PDB entry 6CDE | electron microscopy, 3.80 A resolution | chains Q and C of the 24 polymer chains in the assembly

== Chain Q ==
Protein: VRC03 Heavy Chain
From: Homo sapiens
Sequence (227 residues; numbered 1 to 210 plus 17 insertion-coded residues; the number before each row is that of its first residue; a row labelled like 76A-76G holds insertion residues (76A, then the next letters in order)):
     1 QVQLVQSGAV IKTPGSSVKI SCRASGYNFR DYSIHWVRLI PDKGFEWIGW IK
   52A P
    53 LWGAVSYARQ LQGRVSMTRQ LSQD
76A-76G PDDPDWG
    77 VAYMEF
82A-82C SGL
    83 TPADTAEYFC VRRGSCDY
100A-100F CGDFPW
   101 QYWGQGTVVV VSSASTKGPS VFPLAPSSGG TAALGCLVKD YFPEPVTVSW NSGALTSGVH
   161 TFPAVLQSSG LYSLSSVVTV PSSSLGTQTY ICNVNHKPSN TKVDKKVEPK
Disordered / not traced: 112-210
Disulfides: Cys22-Cys92, Cys98-Cys100A

== Chain C ==
Protein: Glycoprotein 120
From: Human immunodeficiency virus 1
UniProtKB: Q2N0S5 (Q2N0S5_9HIV1); the construct lacks a stretch of the UniProt sequence and is renumbered around it, so the offset changes along the chain: 31-140 = UniProt 30-139; 149-185 = UniProt 140-176; 187-309 = UniProt 186-308; 312-321 = UniProt 309-318; 2 more segments
Sequence (473 residues; numbered 31 to 505 plus 10 insertion-coded residues; 12 numbers in that range are skipped by the numbering (no residue carries them; nothing is unmodelled there); the number before each row is that of its first residue; a row labelled like 185A-185I holds insertion residues (185A, then the next letters in order)):
    31 AENLWVTVYY GVPVWKDAET TLFCASDAKA YETEKHNVWA THACVPTDPN PQEIHLENVT
    91 EEFNMWKNNM VEQMHTDIIS LWDQSLKPCV KLTPLCVTLQ CTNVTNNITD
   149 DMRGELKNCS FNMTTELRDK KQKVYSLFYR LDVVQIN
185A-185I ENQGNRSNN
   187 SNKEYRLINC NTSACTQACP KVSFEPIPIH YCAPAGFAIL KCKDKKFNGT GPCPSVSTVQ
   247 CTHGIKPVVS TQLLLNGSLA EEEVMIRSEN ITNNAKNILV QFNTPVQINC TRPNNNTRKS
   307 IRI
   312 GPGQAFYATG
  321A D
   322 IIGDIRQAHC NVSKATWNET LGKVVKQLRK HFGNNTIIRF ANSSGGDLEV TTHSFNCGGE
   382 FFYCNTSGLF NSTWISN
   400 TSVQGSNSTG SNDSITLPCR IKQIINMWQR IGQCMYAPPI QGVIRCVSNI TGLILTRDGG
   460 STNSTTETFR PGGGDMRDNW RSELYKYKVV KIEPLGVAPT RCKRRV
Disordered / not traced: 149, 185A-185I, 400-410
Disulfides: Cys54-Cys74, Cys119-Cys205, Cys126-Cys196, Cys131-Cys157, Cys201-Cys433, Cys218-Cys247, Cys228-Cys239, Cys296-Cys331, Cys378-Cys445, Cys385-Cys418
Glycans and other covalent adducts: N-acetylglucosamine (NAG) linked to Asn88, Asn133, Asn156, Asn160, Asn197, Asn234, Asn262, Asn295, Asn301, Asn339, Asn355, Asn363, Asn386, Asn392; glycan linked to Asn137, Asn332, Asn448
Differences from the reference sequence: conflict Cys201 (Ile200 in Q2N0S5), Asn332 (Thr330 in Q2N0S5), Cys433 (Ala430 in Q2N0S5), Cys501 (Ala498 in Q2N0S5)
Reported in the primary citation:
  - post-translational modification sites: Asn88, Asn295, Asn448

== Interface between chain Q and chain C ==
Contacting residue pairs (36; chain Q residue first):
  Arg30(Q) with Gln428(C); Ile430(C)
  Trp47(Q) with Gly458(C)
  Trp50(Q) with Asn280(C)
  Lys52(Q) with Ala281(C), hydrogen bond (side chain-backbone)
  Leu53(Q) with Gln428(C)
  Trp54(Q) with Asp368(C); Glu370(C); Asn425(C); Gln428(C); Gly473(C), hydrogen bond (side chain-backbone)
  Gly55(Q) with Gly366(C); Gly367(C)
  Ala56(Q) with Val371(C), hydrophobic
  Val57(Q) with Ser365(C)
  Ser58(Q) with Asp457(C)
  Tyr59(Q) with Asp457(C)
  Ala60(Q) with Gly459(C)
  Arg61(Q) with Asp457(C), hydrogen bond (side chain-backbone); Gly458(C); Gly459(C); Ser463(C), hydrogen bond (side chain-backbone); Thr465(C), hydrogen bond (side chain-backbone); Glu466(C), salt bridge
  Gln62(Q) with Ser460(C), hydrogen bond; Thr461(C)
  Gln64(Q) with Asp457(C), hydrogen bond; Arg469(C), hydrogen bond
  Arg71(Q) with Asp368(C), salt bridge
  Gln75(Q) with Thr198(C); Ile430(C)
  Pro76A(Q) with Ile430(C), hydrophobic
  Asp100C(Q) with Ala281(C); Lys282(C), salt bridge
  Phe100D(Q) with Asn279(C); Asn280(C)
Also at the interface, not in a pair above, chain Q (25 interface residues in all): Leu73, Ser74, Asp76, Pro76D, Asp99
Also at the interface, not in a pair above, chain C (29 interface residues in all): Lys97, Met426, Trp427, Thr455, Thr467

== In short ==
The interface between chain Q and chain C involves 25 residues on one side and 29 on the other; the contacts
include 8 hydrogen bonds and 3 salt bridges. Polar pairs include Arg61(Q)-Glu466(C), Arg71(Q)-Asp368(C) and
Asp100C(Q)-Lys282(C). The paper reports modification sites Asn88(C), Asn295(C) and Asn448(C).
Here chain Q is VRC03 Heavy Chain (Homo sapiens) and chain C is Glycoprotein 120 (Human immunodeficiency virus
1). Entry 6CDE (Cryo-EM structure at 3.8 A resolution of vaccine-elicited antibody vFP20.01 in complex with
HIV-1 Env BG505 ...) was determined by electron microscopy (same publication as 5TKJ, 5TKK, 6CDI and 6CDO).
